PDB entry 9N5L | electron microscopy, 2.66 A resolution | chains A and G of the 60 polymer chains in the assembly

== Chain A (and G) ==
Molecule: Major capsid protein
Source organism: Red-crowned crane parvovirus
Notes: chain G of this document is another copy of the same molecule, construct and numbering; everything in this record applies to it too
UniProt: A0A2K9YN80 (A0A2K9YN80_9VIRU); residues 1-531 here = UniProt positions 1-531
Amino-acid sequence (531 residues; row label = number of the first residue in the row):
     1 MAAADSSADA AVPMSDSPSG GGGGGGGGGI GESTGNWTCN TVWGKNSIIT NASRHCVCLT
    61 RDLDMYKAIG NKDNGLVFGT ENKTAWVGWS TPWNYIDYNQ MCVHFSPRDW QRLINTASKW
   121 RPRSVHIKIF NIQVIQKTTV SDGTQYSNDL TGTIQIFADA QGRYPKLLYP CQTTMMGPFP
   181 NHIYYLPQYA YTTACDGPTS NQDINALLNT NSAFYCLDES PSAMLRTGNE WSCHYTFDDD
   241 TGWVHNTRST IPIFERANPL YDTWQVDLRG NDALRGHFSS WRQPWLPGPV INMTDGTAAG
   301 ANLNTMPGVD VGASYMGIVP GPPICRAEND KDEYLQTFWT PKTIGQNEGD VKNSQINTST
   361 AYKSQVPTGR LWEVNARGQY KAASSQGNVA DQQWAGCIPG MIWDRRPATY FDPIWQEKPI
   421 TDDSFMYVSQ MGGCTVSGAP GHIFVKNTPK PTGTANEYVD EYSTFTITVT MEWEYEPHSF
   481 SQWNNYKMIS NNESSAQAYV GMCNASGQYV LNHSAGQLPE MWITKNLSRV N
Not modelled in the structure: 1-26
Ion coordination: Mg2+ site 1: Asp-262, Asp-272, Ala-273; Mg2+ site 2: Arg-269 (shared with Asp-295(G) of chain G); Mg2+ site 3: Asp-295 (shared with 1 residue of chain I)
Reported in the primary citation:
  - Mg2+ coordination: Asp-262, Arg-269, Asp-272, Ala-273, Asp-295, Asp-332, Gln-355
  - Mg2+ coordination through a water molecule: Gly-296, Lys-363

== Interface between chain A and chain G ==
Contacting residue pairs (261; chain A residue first):
  His-245(A) / Asp-422(G)
  Arg-248(A) / Asn-211(G)  hydrogen bond
  Ser-249(A) / Asn-211(G)  hydrogen bond (backbone-side chain)
  Ser-249(A) / Ile-420(G)  hydrogen bond (side chain-backbone)
  Thr-250(A) / Thr-193(G)
  Thr-250(A) / Ala-194(G)  hydrogen bond (backbone-backbone)
  Thr-250(A) / Asn-211(G)
  Thr-250(A) / Tyr-215(G)
  Ile-251(A) / Pro-165(G)  hydrophobic
  Ile-251(A) / Thr-192(G)
  Pro-252(A) / Thr-193(G)
  Ile-253(A) / Met-316(G)  hydrophobic
  Phe-254(A) / Val-311(G)
  Phe-254(A) / Ser-314(G)
  Phe-254(A) / Met-316(G)  hydrophobic
  Glu-255(A) / Thr-84(G)
  Glu-255(A) / Ala-85(G)
  Glu-255(A) / Trp-86(G)
  Glu-255(A) / Thr-192(G)  hydrogen bond (backbone-side chain)
  Arg-256(A) / Lys-166(G)
  Arg-256(A) / Leu-167(G)
  Arg-256(A) / Leu-168(G)  hydrogen bond (backbone-backbone)
  Arg-256(A) / Tyr-169(G)
  Arg-256(A) / Pro-419(G)
  Ala-257(A) / Leu-167(G)
  Ala-257(A) / Tyr-169(G)  hydrophobic
  Ala-257(A) / Gln-172(G)
  Asn-258(A) / Tyr-95(G)  hydrogen bond
  Asn-258(A) / Leu-167(G)
  Asn-258(A) / Gln-172(G)  hydrogen bond (backbone-side chain)
  Asn-258(A) / Gln-188(G)  hydrogen bond (side chain-backbone)
  Asn-258(A) / Ala-190(G)
  Pro-259(A) / Trp-86(G)  hydrophobic
  Pro-259(A) / Ala-190(G)
  Pro-259(A) / Tyr-191(G)
  Pro-259(A) / Thr-192(G)
  Leu-260(A) / Ile-69(G)  hydrophobic
  Leu-260(A) / Ser-90(G)
  Leu-260(A) / Gln-188(G)
  Leu-260(A) / Ala-190(G)  hydrophobic
  Leu-260(A) / Lys-352(G)
  Leu-260(A) / Asn-353(G)  hydrogen bond (backbone-backbone)
  Tyr-261(A) / Arg-61(G)
  Tyr-261(A) / Gln-172(G)  hydrogen bond (backbone-side chain)
  Tyr-261(A) / Thr-173(G)
  Tyr-261(A) / Thr-174(G)
  Tyr-261(A) / Pro-187(G)
  Tyr-261(A) / Gln-188(G)  hydrogen bond (side chain-backbone)
  Tyr-261(A) / Asp-350(G)
  Tyr-261(A) / Val-351(G)
  Tyr-261(A) / Lys-352(G)
  Asp-262(A) / Gln-172(G)
  Asp-262(A) / Thr-173(G)  hydrogen bond (backbone-backbone)
  Asp-262(A) / Ser-354(G)
  Asp-262(A) / Gln-355(G)
  Asp-262(A) / Ile-356(G)  hydrogen bond (side chain-backbone)
  Thr-263(A) / Tyr-169(G)
  Thr-263(A) / Pro-170(G)  hydrogen bond (side chain-backbone)
  Thr-263(A) / Cys-171(G)  hydrogen bond (side chain-backbone)
  Thr-263(A) / Gln-172(G)
  Thr-263(A) / Ile-356(G)
  Trp-264(A) / Cys-171(G)  hydrogen bond (backbone-backbone)
  Trp-264(A) / Gln-172(G)
  Trp-264(A) / Phe-338(G)
  Trp-264(A) / Trp-339(G)  hydrogen bond (backbone-backbone)
  Trp-264(A) / Thr-340(G)
  Trp-264(A) / Pro-341(G)  hydrophobic
  Trp-264(A) / Ile-356(G)  hydrophobic
  Trp-264(A) / Ala-361(G)  hydrophobic
  Gln-265(A) / Tyr-169(G)
  Gln-265(A) / Pro-170(G)
  Gln-265(A) / Cys-171(G)
  Gln-265(A) / Phe-338(G)
  Gln-265(A) / Met-431(G)
  Val-266(A) / Thr-337(G)
  Val-266(A) / Phe-338(G)  hydrophobic
  Val-266(A) / Trp-339(G)
  Asp-267(A) / Phe-78(G)
  Leu-268(A) / Phe-78(G)  hydrophobic
  Leu-268(A) / Met-306(G)
  Leu-268(A) / Gly-317(G)
  Leu-268(A) / Val-319(G)
  Arg-269(A) / Phe-78(G)
  Arg-269(A) / Asp-295(G)
  Arg-269(A) / Gly-296(G)  hydrogen bond (side chain-backbone)
  Arg-269(A) / Ala-298(G)  hydrogen bond (side chain-backbone)
  Arg-269(A) / Ala-299(G)
  Arg-269(A) / Gly-300(G)
  Arg-269(A) / Ala-301(G)
  Arg-269(A) / Met-306(G)
  Arg-269(A) / Asp-332(G)
  Gly-270(A) / Asp-332(G)
  Gly-270(A) / Lys-363(G)  hydrogen bond (backbone-side chain)
  Asp-272(A) / Trp-339(G)
  Ala-273(A) / Gln-355(G)
  Leu-274(A) / Gly-79(G)
  Leu-274(A) / Thr-80(G)
  Leu-274(A) / Glu-81(G)
  Leu-274(A) / Gln-355(G)
  Arg-275(A) / Glu-81(G)  salt bridge
  Arg-275(A) / Asn-82(G)  hydrogen bond (backbone-backbone)
  Arg-275(A) / Asn-353(G)  hydrogen bond (side chain-backbone)
  Arg-275(A) / Gln-355(G)  hydrogen bond (backbone-side chain)
  Gly-276(A) / Asn-71(G)
  Gly-276(A) / Asn-82(G)
  Gly-276(A) / Lys-83(G)
  Gly-276(A) / Thr-84(G)  hydrogen bond (backbone-backbone)
  Gly-276(A) / Trp-86(G)
  His-277(A) / Leu-76(G)
  His-277(A) / Val-77(G)
  His-277(A) / Thr-80(G)  hydrogen bond (side chain-backbone)
  His-277(A) / Lys-83(G)
  His-277(A) / Thr-84(G)
  His-277(A) / Leu-303(G)
  Phe-278(A) / Thr-84(G)  hydrogen bond (backbone-side chain)
  Phe-278(A) / Trp-86(G)  hydrophobic
  Ser-279(A) / Leu-76(G)
  Ser-279(A) / Thr-84(G)  hydrogen bond (backbone-side chain)
  Ser-279(A) / Leu-303(G)
  Ser-279(A) / Ser-314(G)
  Ser-279(A) / Tyr-315(G)  hydrogen bond (side chain-backbone)
  Ser-280(A) / Leu-303(G)
  Trp-281(A) / Tyr-169(G)
  Trp-281(A) / Gln-172(G)
  Arg-282(A) / Tyr-169(G)  hydrogen bond (backbone-side chain)
  Arg-282(A) / Val-319(G)
  Arg-282(A) / Asp-332(G)  hydrogen bond (side chain-backbone)
  Arg-282(A) / Glu-333(G)
  Arg-282(A) / Leu-335(G)  hydrogen bond (side chain-backbone)
  Arg-282(A) / Thr-337(G)
  Arg-282(A) / Met-431(G)
  Gln-283(A) / Met-316(G)
  Gln-283(A) / Met-431(G)
  Pro-284(A) / Pro-170(G)
  Pro-284(A) / Gln-416(G)
  Pro-284(A) / Tyr-427(G)  hydrogen bond (backbone-side chain)
  Pro-284(A) / Val-428(G)
  Pro-284(A) / Ser-429(G)
  Pro-284(A) / Met-431(G)
  Trp-285(A) / Leu-168(G)  hydrophobic
  Trp-285(A) / Met-316(G)
  Trp-285(A) / Gln-416(G)
  Trp-285(A) / Glu-417(G)
  Trp-285(A) / Lys-418(G)
  Trp-285(A) / Pro-419(G)
  Trp-285(A) / Tyr-427(G)
  Pro-287(A) / Val-309(G)  hydrophobic
  Pro-287(A) / Val-311(G)  hydrophobic
  Pro-287(A) / Met-316(G)  hydrophobic
  Trp-372(A) / Cys-195(G)  hydrogen bond (side chain-backbone)
  Trp-372(A) / Gly-312(G)
  Trp-372(A) / Ala-313(G)
  Glu-373(A) / Ala-194(G)
  Glu-373(A) / Asn-211(G)  hydrogen bond
  Glu-373(A) / Val-311(G)
  Val-374(A) / Val-311(G)
  Val-374(A) / Thr-421(G)
  Asn-375(A) / Val-311(G)
  Ala-376(A) / Val-309(G)  hydrophobic
  Ala-376(A) / Asp-310(G)
  Ala-376(A) / Val-311(G)  hydrophobic
  Arg-377(A) / Asp-310(G)  hydrogen bond (backbone-backbone)
  Arg-377(A) / Val-311(G)
  Arg-377(A) / Gly-312(G)
  Gly-378(A) / Val-309(G)
  Gly-378(A) / Asp-310(G)
  Tyr-380(A) / Gly-308(G)
  Tyr-380(A) / Val-309(G)  hydrophobic
  Tyr-380(A) / Ile-318(G)  hydrophobic
  Tyr-380(A) / Trp-394(G)  hydrophobic
  Lys-381(A) / Asn-304(G)
  Lys-381(A) / Pro-307(G)
  Lys-381(A) / Gly-308(G)  hydrogen bond (backbone-backbone)
  Ala-382(A) / Ile-291(G)  hydrophobic
  Ala-382(A) / Asn-292(G)
  Ala-382(A) / Pro-307(G)  hydrophobic
  Ala-382(A) / Gln-393(G)
  Ala-383(A) / Asn-292(G)  hydrogen bond (backbone-side chain)
  Ala-383(A) / Met-293(G)
  Ala-383(A) / Thr-294(G)
  Ala-383(A) / Gln-393(G)
  Ser-384(A) / Asn-292(G)  hydrogen bond (backbone-side chain)
  Ser-384(A) / Gln-393(G)
  Gly-387(A) / Thr-294(G)
  Val-389(A) / Thr-294(G)
  Val-389(A) / Asn-304(G)
  Val-389(A) / Thr-305(G)
  Val-389(A) / Met-306(G)
  Val-389(A) / Pro-307(G)
  Ala-390(A) / Gln-393(G)
  Gln-392(A) / Gln-393(G)  hydrogen bond
  Gln-392(A) / Trp-394(G)
  Trp-394(A) / Trp-394(G)
  Ala-395(A) / Trp-394(G)
  Gly-396(A) / Trp-394(G)  hydrogen bond (backbone-side chain)
  Cys-397(A) / Gly-396(G)
  Cys-397(A) / Cys-397(G)  hydrogen bond (backbone-backbone)
  Cys-397(A) / Phe-425(G)  hydrophobic
  Ile-398(A) / Ile-291(G)  hydrophobic
  Ile-398(A) / Trp-394(G)  hydrophobic
  Ile-398(A) / Phe-425(G)
  Pro-399(A) / Pro-289(G)
  Pro-399(A) / Cys-397(G)
  Pro-399(A) / Trp-403(G)  hydrophobic
  Pro-399(A) / Phe-425(G)
  Pro-399(A) / Met-426(G)
  Gly-400(A) / Phe-425(G)  hydrogen bond (backbone-backbone)
  Gly-400(A) / Met-426(G)  hydrogen bond (backbone-backbone)
  Gly-400(A) / Tyr-427(G)
  Gly-400(A) / Val-428(G)
  Met-401(A) / Trp-394(G)  hydrophobic
  Met-401(A) / Ser-424(G)
  Met-401(A) / Phe-425(G)  hydrogen bond (backbone-backbone)
  Ile-402(A) / Lys-418(G)
  Ile-402(A) / Pro-419(G)
  Ile-402(A) / Thr-421(G)
  Ile-402(A) / Asp-423(G)
  Ile-402(A) / Ser-424(G)
  Trp-403(A) / Thr-421(G)
  Trp-403(A) / Asp-422(G)  hydrogen bond (backbone-backbone)
  Trp-403(A) / Asp-423(G)  hydrogen bond (backbone-backbone)
  Trp-403(A) / Ser-424(G)
  Trp-403(A) / Phe-425(G)
  Asp-404(A) / Thr-421(G)
  Asp-404(A) / Asp-422(G)  hydrogen bond (side chain-backbone)
  Arg-405(A) / Asp-422(G)  hydrogen bond (backbone-side chain)
  Arg-405(A) / Asp-423(G)  salt bridge
  Phe-425(A) / Phe-425(G)  hydrophobic
  Met-426(A) / Asp-423(G)
  Met-426(A) / Ser-424(G)
  Met-426(A) / Phe-425(G)  hydrophobic
  Val-428(A) / Asp-423(G)
  Ser-481(A) / Arg-163(G)  hydrogen bond (side chain-backbone)
  Ser-481(A) / Tyr-215(G)
  Ser-481(A) / Glu-219(G)
  Gln-482(A) / Ala-213(G)
  Gln-482(A) / Phe-214(G)
  Gln-482(A) / Tyr-215(G)
  Trp-483(A) / Phe-214(G)  hydrogen bond (backbone-backbone)
  Trp-483(A) / Cys-216(G)  hydrophobic
  Trp-483(A) / Glu-219(G)
  Asn-484(A) / Ser-212(G)  hydrogen bond (side chain-backbone)
  Asn-484(A) / Ala-213(G)
  Asn-484(A) / Phe-214(G)  hydrogen bond (side chain-backbone)
  Lys-487(A) / Thr-210(G)
  Lys-525(A) / Asp-422(G)  salt bridge
  Ser-528(A) / Asn-211(G)  hydrogen bond
  Arg-529(A) / Ile-420(G)
  Arg-529(A) / Thr-421(G)
  Arg-529(A) / Asp-422(G)  salt bridge
  Val-530(A) / Gly-162(G)
  Val-530(A) / Arg-163(G)
  Val-530(A) / Tyr-164(G)
  Val-530(A) / Pro-165(G)
  Val-530(A) / Tyr-215(G)
  Asn-531(A) / Gly-162(G)  hydrogen bond (side chain-backbone)
  Asn-531(A) / Tyr-164(G)
  Asn-531(A) / Pro-165(G)
  Asn-531(A) / Lys-166(G)  hydrogen bond (side chain-backbone)
  Asn-531(A) / Pro-419(G)
  Asn-531(A) / Ile-420(G)  hydrogen bond (backbone-backbone)
Also at the interface, not in a pair above, chain A (86 interface residues in all): Thr-247, Asn-271, Leu-286, Gln-379, Ser-385, Asn-388
Also at the interface, not in a pair above, chain G (118 interface residues in all): Leu-186, Tyr-189, Thr-297, Pro-320, Pro-322, Gln-336, Ala-395, Gln-430

== Summary ==
86 residues of chain A and 118 residues of chain G are in contact; the contacts include 57 hydrogen bonds and
4 salt bridges. Polar contacts include Arg-275(A)/Glu-81(G), Arg-405(A)/Asp-423(G) and Lys-525(A)/Asp-422(G).
The paper reports Mg2+ coordination by Asp-262(A), Arg-269(A) and Asp-272(A) among others; water-mediated Mg2+
coordination by Gly-296(A) and Lys-363(A).
Both chains are Major capsid protein (Red-crowned crane parvovirus). Entry 9N5L (The Red Crowned-Crane
Parvovirus Capsid) was determined by electron microscopy (same publication as 9N5M).
